PDB entry 5XHC | X-ray diffraction, 2.75 A resolution | chains A and F of the 6 polymer chains in the assembly

# Chain A
Protein: Tubulin alpha chain
Organism: Sus barbatus
UniProt: A0A0R4I993 (A0A0R4I993_SUSBA); residues 1-450 here = UniProt positions 1-450
Chain sequence (450 residues; numbered 1 to 450; the number before each row is that of its first residue):
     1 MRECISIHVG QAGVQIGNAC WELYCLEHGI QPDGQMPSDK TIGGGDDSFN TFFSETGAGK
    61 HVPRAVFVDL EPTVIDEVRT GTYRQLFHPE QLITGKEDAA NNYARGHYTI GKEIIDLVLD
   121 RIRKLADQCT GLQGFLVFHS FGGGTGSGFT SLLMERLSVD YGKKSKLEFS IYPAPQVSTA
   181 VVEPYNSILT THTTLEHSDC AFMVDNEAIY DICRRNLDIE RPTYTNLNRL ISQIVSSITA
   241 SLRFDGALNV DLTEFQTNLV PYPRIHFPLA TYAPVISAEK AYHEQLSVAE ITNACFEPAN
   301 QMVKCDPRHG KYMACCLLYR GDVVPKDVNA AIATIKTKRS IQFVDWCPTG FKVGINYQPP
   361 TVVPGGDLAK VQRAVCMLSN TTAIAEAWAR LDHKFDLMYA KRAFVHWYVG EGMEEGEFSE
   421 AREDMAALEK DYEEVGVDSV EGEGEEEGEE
Disordered / not traced: 438-450
Metal / ion sites: Ca2+: Asp-39, Thr-41, Gly-44, Glu-55
Residues lining bound ligands: GTP (guanosine-5'-triphosphate): Gly-10, Gln-11, Ala-12, Gln-15, Ile-16, Asp-69, Asp-98, Ala-99, Ala-100, Asn-101, Asn-102, Ser-140, Gly-142, Gly-143, Gly-144, Thr-145, Gly-146, Ile-171, Pro-173, Ala-174, Val-177, Ser-178, Glu-183, Asn-206, Tyr-224, Leu-227, Asn-228, Ile-231

# Chain F
Protein: Tubulin tyrosine ligase
Organism: Gallus gallus
UniProt: E1BQ43 (E1BQ43_CHICK); residues 1-378 here = UniProt positions 1-378
Chain sequence (384 residues; numbered 1 to 384; the number before each row is that of its first residue):
     1 MYTFVVRDEN SSVYAEVSRL LLATGQWKRL RKDNPRFNLM LGERNRLPFG RLGHEPGLVQ
    61 LVNYYRGADK LCRKASLVKL IKTSPELSES CTWFPESYVI YPTNLKTPVA PAQNGIRHLI
   121 NNTRTDEREV FLAAYNRRRE GREGNVWIAK SSAGAKGEGI LISSEASELL DFIDEQGQVH
   181 VIQKYLEKPL LLEPGHRKFD IRSWVLVDHL YNIYLYREGV LRTSSEPYNS ANFQDKTCHL
   241 TNHCIQKEYS KNYGRYEEGN EMFFEEFNQY LMDALNTTLE NSILLQIKHI IRSCLMCIEP
   301 AISTKHLHYQ SFQLFGFDFM VDEELKVWLI EVNGAPACAQ KLYAELCQGI VDVAISSVFP
   361 LADTGQKTSQ PTSIFIKLHH HHHH
Disordered / not traced: 103-143, 152-158, 167-179, 248-251, 363-372
Construct notes: expression tag (379-384)
Residues lining bound ligands: AMP-PCP (ACP; phosphomethylphosphonic acid adenylate ester): Lys-74, Pro-95, Ile-148, Lys-150, Gln-183, Lys-184, Tyr-185, Leu-186, Lys-198, Asp-200, Arg-202, Arg-222, His-239, Leu-240, Thr-241, Asn-242, Asp-318, Met-320, Ile-330, Glu-331, Asn-333

# Chain A / chain F interface
Residue-residue contacts (22):
  Gln-176(A) / Pro-56(F)
  Glu-207(A) / His-54(F)  salt bridge
  Glu-297(A) / His-306(F)  salt bridge
  Pro-298(A) / Leu-307(F)  hydrophobic
  Lys-304(A) / His-54(F)
  Lys-304(A) / His-308(F)
  Asp-306(A) / Arg-66(F)
  Arg-308(A) / Pro-300(F)  hydrogen bond (side chain-backbone)
  Arg-308(A) / Ala-301(F)  hydrogen bond (side chain-backbone)
  Arg-308(A) / Ile-302(F)
  Arg-308(A) / Ser-303(F)  hydrogen bond (side chain-backbone)
  His-309(A) / Arg-66(F)  hydrogen bond (side chain-backbone)
  His-309(A) / Gly-67(F)
  His-309(A) / Ala-301(F)  hydrogen bond (side chain-backbone)
  Lys-338(A) / Pro-300(F)
  Ser-340(A) / Ala-301(F)
  Glu-386(A) / Gly-50(F)
  Glu-386(A) / Arg-66(F)  salt bridge
  Arg-390(A) / Gly-50(F)
  Arg-390(A) / His-54(F)
  His-393(A) / Arg-51(F)
  Glu-433(A) / Arg-46(F)  salt bridge
Also at the interface, not in a pair above, chain A (15 interface residues in all): Cys-305
Also at the interface, not in a pair above, chain F (15 interface residues in all): Gly-53

# In short
The chain A/chain F interface involves 15 residues from each chain; the contacts include 5 hydrogen bonds and
4 salt bridges. Polar contacts include Glu-207(A)/His-54(F), Glu-297(A)/His-306(F) and Glu-386(A)/Arg-66(F).
Chain A binds GTP. Bound to chain F: AMP-PCP.
Chain A is Tubulin alpha chain (Sus barbatus) and chain F is Tubulin tyrosine ligase (Gallus gallus); the
structure, Crystal structure of T2R-TTL-PO10 complex, was determined by X-ray diffraction.
